PDB entry 5J0P | X-ray diffraction, 2.20 A resolution | chains A and P of the 4 polymer chains in the assembly

Chain A:
Name: DNA polymerase beta
Source organism: Homo sapiens
Notes: EC 2.7.7.7, 4.2.99.-; fragment: DNA Polymerase Beta
UniProt: P06746 (DPOLB_HUMAN); residues 1-335 here = UniProt positions 1-335
Chain sequence (335 residues; each row starts with the number of its first residue):
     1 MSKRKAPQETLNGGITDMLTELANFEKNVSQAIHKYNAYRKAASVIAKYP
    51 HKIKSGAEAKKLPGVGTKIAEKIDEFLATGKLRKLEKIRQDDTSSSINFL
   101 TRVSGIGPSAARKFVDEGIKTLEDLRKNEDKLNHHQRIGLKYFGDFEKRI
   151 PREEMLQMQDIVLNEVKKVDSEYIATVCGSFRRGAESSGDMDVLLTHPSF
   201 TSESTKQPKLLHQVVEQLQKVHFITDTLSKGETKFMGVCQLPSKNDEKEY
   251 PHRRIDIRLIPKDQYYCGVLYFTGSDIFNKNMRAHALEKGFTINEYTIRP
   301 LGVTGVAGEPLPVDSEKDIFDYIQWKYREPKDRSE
Unresolved in the structure: 1-5
UniProt features mapped onto this chain:
  - region: Arg183 to Asp192 (DNA-binding)
  - active site: Lys72 (Nucleophile)
  - binding site (K(+)): Lys60, Leu62, Val65, Thr101, Val103, Ile106
  - binding site (Na(+)): Lys60, Leu62, Val65, Thr101, Val103, Ile106
  - binding site (dATP): Arg149, Ser180, Arg183, Gly189, Asp190
  - binding site (dCTP): Arg149, Ser180, Arg183, Gly189, Asp190
  - binding site (dGTP): Arg149, Ser180, Arg183, Gly189, Asp190, Asp192
  - binding site (dTTP): Arg149, Ser180, Arg183, Gly189, Asp190
  - binding site (Mg(2+)): Asp190, Asp192, Asp256
  - modified residue: Lys72 (N6-acetyllysine), Arg83 (Omega-N-methylarginine), Arg152 (Omega-N-methylarginine)
  - cross-link (Glycyl lysine isopeptide (Lys-Gly)): Lys41 (interchain with G-Cter in ubiquitin), Lys61 (interchain with G-Cter in ubiquitin), Lys81 (interchain with G-Cter in ubiquitin)
  - natural variant: Leu22 (L22P: Found in a gastric cancer sample; uncertain significance), Tyr39 (Y39C: Found in a gastric cancer sample; uncertain significance), Gly118 (G118V: Decreased DNA-directed DNA polymerase activity), Arg137 (R137Q: Decreased function in base-excision repair), Arg149 (R149I: Decreased DNA-directed DNA polymerase activity), Asp160 (D160N: Found in a gastric cancer sample; uncertain significance), Cys239 (C239R: Found in a gastric cancer sample; uncertain significance), Lys289 (K289M: Found in a colon cancer sample; uncertain significance), Asn294 (N294D: Found in a gastric cancer sample; uncertain significance), Glu295 (E295K: Found in a gastric cancer sample; uncertain significance)
  - mutagenesis: Phe25 (F25W: No effect on 5'-dRP lyase activity. Decreased ssDNA binding), His34 (H34G: Decreased 5'-dRP lyase activity. Decreased ssDNA binding), Lys35 (K35A: Decreased 5'-dRP lyase activity. Decreased ssDNA binding. Loss of 5'-dRP lyase activity; when associated with A-68 and A-72. Decreased ssDNA binding; when associated with A-68 and A-72 ...), Tyr39 (Y39F: No effect on 5'-dRP lyase activity; Y39Q: Abolishes DNA polymerase and 5'-dRP lyase activity), Lys41 (K41R: Abolishes ubiquitination; when associated with R-61 and R-81), Lys60 (K60A: Decreased 5'-dRP lyase activity. Decreased ssDNA binding), Lys61 (K61R: Abolishes ubiquitination; when associated with R-41 and R-81), Lys68 (K68A: No effect on 5'-dRP lyase activity. Decreased ssDNA binding. Loss of 5'-dRP lyase activity; when associated with A-35 and A-72. Decreased ssDNA binding; when associated with A-35 and A-72 ...), Glu71 (E71Q: No effect on 5'-dRP lyase activity. No effect on structure shown by circular dichroism. No effect on ssDNA binding), Lys72 (K72A: Severely reduced 5'-dRP lyase activity. Does not affect ssDNA binding. Loss of 5'-dRP lyase activity; when associated with A-35 and A-68. Decreased ssDNA binding ...), Glu75 (E75A: Slightly decreased 5'-dRP lyase activity. Decreased ssDNA binding. No effect on structure shown by circular dichroism), Lys81 (K81R: Abolishes ubiquitination; when associated with R-41 and R-61), 5 further mutagenesis entries in UniProt
Metal / ion sites: Na+ site 1: Lys60, Leu62, Val65; Na+ site 2: Thr101, Val103, Ile106 (shared with DG9(P) of chain P)

Chain P:
Molecule: Primer Strand
Sequence (10 nucleotides; each row starts with the number of its first residue):
     1 GCTGATGCGC
Metal / ion sites: Na+: DG9 (shared with Thr101(A), Val103(A), Ile106(A) of chain A)

Interface between chain A and chain P:
Residue-residue contacts (13):
  Ile33(A) - DC10(P)  base contact
  Arg40(A) - DC10(P)  base contact
  Val103(A) - DG9(P)  phosphate contact
  Ser104(A) - DG9(P)  phosphate contact
  Gly105(A) - DC8(P)  sugar contact
  Gly105(A) - DG9(P)  hydrogen bond to the phosphate
  Ile106(A) - DG9(P)  phosphate contact
  Gly107(A) - DC8(P)  hydrogen bond to the phosphate
  Pro108(A) - DC8(P)  phosphate contact
  Ser109(A) - DG7(P)  phosphate contact
  Ser109(A) - DC8(P)  hydrogen bond to the phosphate
  Ala110(A) - DC8(P)  hydrogen bond to the phosphate
  Arg254(A) - DC10(P)  salt bridge to the phosphate
Interface residues without a listed pair, chain A (15 interface residues in all): Tyr36, His135, Asp190, Met236

Summary:
Chain A and chain P form an interface of 15 and 4 residues respectively; the contacts include 4 hydrogen bonds
and 1 salt bridge. Among the polar pairs are Gly105(A)-DG9(P), Gly107(A)-DC8(P) and Ser109(A)-DC8(P).
Here chain A is DNA polymerase beta (Homo sapiens) and chain P is Primer Strand. Entry 5J0P (Binary complex
crystal structure of DNA polymerase Beta with A:C mismatch at the primer terminus) was determined by X-ray
diffraction (same publication as 5J0O, 5J0Q, 5J0R, 5J0S, 5J0T, 5J0U and 16 further entries).
